Entry 5J9U (X-ray diffraction, 2.95 A resolution); this record covers chains F and H of the 4 polymer chains in the assembly.

[Chain F]
Molecule: Chromatin modification-related protein EAF6
Source organism: Saccharomyces cerevisiae (strain ATCC 204508 / S288c)
Reference sequence: P47128 (EAF6_YEAST); residue numbers follow UniProt; this construct covers 1-113
Chain sequence (113 residues; each row starts with the number of its first residue):
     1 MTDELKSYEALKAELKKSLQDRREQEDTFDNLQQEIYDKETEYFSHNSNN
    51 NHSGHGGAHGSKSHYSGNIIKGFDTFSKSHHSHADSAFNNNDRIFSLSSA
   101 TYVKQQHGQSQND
Unresolved in the structure: 46-64, 78-85, 103-113

[Chain H]
Molecule: Chromatin modification-related protein YNG2
Source organism: Saccharomyces cerevisiae (strain ATCC 204508 / S288c)
Reference sequence: P38806 (YNG2_YEAST); residue numbers follow UniProt; this construct covers 1-120
Chain sequence (120 residues; row label = number of the first residue in the row):
     1 MDPSLVLEQTIQDVSNLPSEFRYLLEEIGSNDLKLIEEKKKYEQKESQIH
    51 KFIRQQGSIPKHPQEDGLDKEIKESLLKCQSLQREKCVLANTALFLIARH
   101 LNKLEKNIALLEEDGVLAPV

[Interface between chain F and chain H]
Pairs across the interface (17):
  Ile69(F) - Pro18(H)
  Ile69(F) - Phe21(H)  hydrophobic
  Ile69(F) - Arg22(H)
  Ile70(F) - Arg22(H)  hydrogen bond (backbone-side chain)
  Phe73(F) - Val14(H)
  Asp74(F) - Ile11(H)
  Phe76(F) - Ile11(H)  hydrophobic
  Ile94(F) - Leu25(H)
  Phe95(F) - Leu25(H)  hydrophobic
  Ser98(F) - Leu25(H)
  Ser98(F) - Ile28(H)
  Ser98(F) - Gly29(H)  hydrogen bond (backbone-backbone)
  Ser99(F) - Asp32(H)
  Ala100(F) - Asp32(H)  hydrogen bond (backbone-side chain)
  Ala100(F) - Leu33(H)  hydrophobic
  Ala100(F) - Ile36(H)  hydrophobic
  Thr101(F) - Asp32(H)
Other interface residues (no listed pair), chain F (14 interface residues in all): Gly72, Asp92, Leu97
Other interface residues (no listed pair), chain H (12 interface residues in all): Leu7

[In short]
14 residues of chain F face 12 of chain H across their interface, with 3 hydrogen bonds. Among the polar pairs
are Ile70(F)-Arg22(H), Ala100(F)-Asp32(H) and Ser98(F)-Gly29(H).
Here chain F is Chromatin modification-related protein EAF6 and chain H is Chromatin modification-related
protein YNG2, both from Saccharomyces cerevisiae (strain ATCC 204508 / S288c). Entry 5J9U (Crystal structure
of the NuA4 core complex) was determined by X-ray diffraction, deposited together with 5J9Q, 5J9T and 5J9W.
